Entry 6HU9 (electron microscopy, 3.35 A resolution); this record covers chains m and p of the 44 polymer chains in the assembly.

Chain m:
Molecule: Cytochrome c oxidase subunit 1
From: Saccharomyces cerevisiae (strain ATCC 204508 / S288c)
Notes: EC 1.9.3.1
Reference sequence: P00401 (COX1_YEAST); numbering as in UniProt (aligned over 1-534)
Amino-acid sequence (534 residues; row label = number of the first residue in the row):
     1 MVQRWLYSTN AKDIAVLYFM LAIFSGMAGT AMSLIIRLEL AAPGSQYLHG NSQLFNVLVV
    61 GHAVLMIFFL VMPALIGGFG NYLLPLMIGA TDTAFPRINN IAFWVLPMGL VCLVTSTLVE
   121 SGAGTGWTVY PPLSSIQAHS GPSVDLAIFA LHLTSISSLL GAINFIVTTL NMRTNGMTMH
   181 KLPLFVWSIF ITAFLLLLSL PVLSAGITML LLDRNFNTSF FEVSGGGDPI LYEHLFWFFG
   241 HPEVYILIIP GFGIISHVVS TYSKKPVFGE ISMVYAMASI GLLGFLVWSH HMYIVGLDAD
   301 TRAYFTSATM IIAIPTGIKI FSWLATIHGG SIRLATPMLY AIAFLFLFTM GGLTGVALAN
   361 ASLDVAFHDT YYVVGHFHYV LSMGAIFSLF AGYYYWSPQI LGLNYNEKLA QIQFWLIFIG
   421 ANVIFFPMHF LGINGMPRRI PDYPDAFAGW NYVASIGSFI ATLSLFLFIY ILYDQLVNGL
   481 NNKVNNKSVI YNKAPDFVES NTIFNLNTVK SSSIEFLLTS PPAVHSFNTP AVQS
Curated features (UniProtKB/Swiss-Prot):
  - binding site (Ca(2+)): E39, A42, G44, P441
  - binding site (Fe(II)-heme a): H62, H378
  - binding site (Cu cation): H241, H290, H291
  - binding site (O2): Y245
  - binding site (Mg(2+)): H368, D369
  - binding site (heme a3): H376
  - cross-link: H241 to Y245 (1'-histidyl-3'-tyrosine (His-Tyr))
Ion coordination: Ca2+: E39, A42, G44; heme a Fe site 1: H62, H378; Cu ion: H241, H290, H291; Mg2+: D369 (shared with 1 residue of chain n); heme a Fe site 2 near H376 (its only coordinating residue here)
Ligand contacts:
  - heme a (HEA), molecule 1: F19, I23, G26, M27, T30, S33, I36, R37, L40, V59, H62, A63, M66, I67, L70, V71, G126, W127, Y371, F377, H378, L381, S382, I386, L389, F390, Y393, I417, I424, F425, M428, R438, R439, I440, S458, A461, L465, F468
  - heme a (HEA), molecule 2: W127, T128, W237, V244, Y245, I248, H290, H291, Y293, T309, I312, A313, T316, G317, I320, F321, F348, T349, G352, L353, G355, V356, L358, A359, D364, H368, D369, V373, H376, F377, V380, L381, R438, R439
  - 1,2-diacyl-sn-glycero-3-phoshocholine (PCF): Q46, Y452, I456
From the paper describing this entry:
  - post-translational modification sites: Y245

Chain p:
Molecule: Cytochrome c oxidase subunit 4, mitochondrial
From: Saccharomyces cerevisiae (strain ATCC 204508 / S288c)
Notes: EC 1.9.3.1
Reference sequence: P04037 (COX4_YEAST); numbering as in UniProt (aligned over 26-155)
Amino-acid sequence (130 residues; each row starts with the number of its first residue):
    26 QQKPVVKTAQ NLAEVNGPET LIGPGAKEGT VPTDLDQETG LARLELLGKL EGIDVFDTKP
    86 LDSSRKGTMK DPIIIESYDD YRYVGCTGSP AGSHTIMWLK PTVNEVARCW ECGSVYKLNP
   146 VGVPNDDHHH
Unresolved in the structure: 26-28, 150-155
Curated features (UniProtKB/Swiss-Prot):
  - binding site (Zn(2+)): C111, H119, C134, C137
  - modified residue: T55 (Phosphothreonine)
Ion coordination: Zn2+: C111, C134, C137

How chain m and chain p interact:
Contacting residue pairs - 48 pairs, chain m then chain p:
  N175(m) with D82(p); T83(p)
  D496(m) with W135(p)
  E499(m) with W135(p)
  I503(m) with W135(p), hydrophobic
  N507(m) with R133(p), hydrogen bond (side chain-backbone); W135(p)
  K510(m) with M122(p); W135(p)
  S511(m) with I121(p); M122(p); W123(p), hydrogen bond (backbone-backbone)
  S512(m) with I121(p); W123(p)
  S513(m) with W123(p)
  I514(m) with W123(p)
  L517(m) with Y108(p); W123(p); L124(p), hydrophobic; K125(p)
  L518(m) with Y108(p)
  F527(m) with Y108(p), hydrophobic
  N528(m) with Y103(p); D104(p)
  T529(m) with S102(p), hydrogen bond; Y103(p); D104(p); R107(p)
  P530(m) with R107(p), hydrogen bond (backbone-side chain)
  A531(m) with Y108(p); W123(p), hydrophobic
  V532(m) with K84(p); P85(p); L86(p); Y108(p), hydrogen bond (backbone-backbone); V109(p); G110(p), hydrogen bond (backbone-backbone); W123(p)
  Q533(m) with P85(p); L86(p), hydrogen bond (backbone-backbone); G110(p); W123(p)
  S534(m) with L86(p); S88(p); G110(p), hydrogen bond (backbone-backbone); C111(p); T112(p), hydrogen bond; A116(p)
Interface residues without a listed pair, chain m (25 interface residues in all): G176, M177, P266, L506, V509
Interface residues without a listed pair, chain p (26 interface residues in all): G113, T120, C134

Summary:
25 residues of chain m and 26 residues of chain p are in contact; the contacts include 9 hydrogen bonds. Polar
contacts include N507(m)-R133(p), T529(m)-S102(p) and P530(m)-R107(p). Chain m binds heme a and
1,2-diacyl-sn-glycero-3-phoshocholine. The paper reports a modification site at Y245(m).
Chain m is Cytochrome c oxidase subunit 1 and chain p is Cytochrome c oxidase subunit 4, mitochondrial, both
from Saccharomyces cerevisiae (strain ATCC 204508 / S288c); the structure, III2-IV2 mitochondrial respiratory
supercomplex from S. cerevisiae, was determined by electron microscopy.
